6PE0 - chains B and G of the 7 polymer chains in the assembly; structure by electron microscopy, 3.50 A resolution.

# Chain B
Molecule: Membrane-spanning ATPase-like protein
From: Chaetomium thermophilum
UniProtKB: G0S654 (G0S654_CHATD); residue numbers follow UniProt; this construct covers 31-411
Chain sequence (383 residues; each row starts with the number of its first residue):
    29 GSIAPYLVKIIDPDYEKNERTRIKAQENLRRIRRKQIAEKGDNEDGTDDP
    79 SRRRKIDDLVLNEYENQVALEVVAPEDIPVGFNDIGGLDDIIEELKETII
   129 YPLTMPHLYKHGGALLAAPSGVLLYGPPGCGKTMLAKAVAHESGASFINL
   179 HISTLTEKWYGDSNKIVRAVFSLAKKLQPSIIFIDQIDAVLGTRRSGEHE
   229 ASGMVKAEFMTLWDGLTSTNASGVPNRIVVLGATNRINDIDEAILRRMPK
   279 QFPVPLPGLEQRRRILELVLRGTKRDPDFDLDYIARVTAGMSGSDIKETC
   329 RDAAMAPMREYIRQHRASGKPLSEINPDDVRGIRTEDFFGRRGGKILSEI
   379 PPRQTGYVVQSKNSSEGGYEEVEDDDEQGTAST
Unresolved in the structure: 29-43, 66-85, 346-411
Differences from the reference sequence: expression tag (29-30); engineered mutation Q214 (Glu in G0S654)
Bound ions: Mg2+: T161 (together with ATP)
Small-molecule neighbours:
  - ATP (adenosine-5'-triphosphate), molecule 1: D112, I113, G114, P155, P156, G157, C158, G159, K160, T161, M162, Q214, N263, I293, L296, G321, S322, K325
  - ATP, molecule 2: M238, A271, R274, R275
From the paper describing this entry:
  - binding site for Unknown E. coli peptide (chain G): W187, Y188, H227
  - mutagenesis - W187A, Y188A, L244A, L244E: decreased growth
  - binding site for ATP: R274, R275

# Chain G
Molecule: Unknown E. coli peptide
From: Escherichia coli
Chain sequence (10 residues; row label = number of the first residue in the row; X marks 10 residues of unknown identity (built as UNK)):
     1 XXXXXXXXXX

# How chain B and chain G interact
Chain B side of the interface, 4 residues: K186, W187, Y188, H227

# Overview
Chain B and chain G make no direct contact in this assembly. Bound to chain B: ATP. From the paper: a binding
site for Unknown E. coli peptide (chain G) at W187(B), Y188(B) and H227(B); W187A, Y188A and L244A of chain B,
among others, reduce growth.
Here chain B is Membrane-spanning ATPase-like protein (Chaetomium thermophilum) and chain G is Unknown E. coli
peptide (Escherichia coli). Entry 6PE0 (Msp1 (E214Q)-substrate complex) was determined by electron microscopy
(same publication as 6PDW and 6PDY).
